7V2N - chains A and O of the 22 polymer chains in the assembly; structure by electron microscopy, 3.60 A resolution.

# Chain A
Molecule: 16s ribosomal RNA
Source organism: Thermus thermophilus HB8
Sequence (1522 nucleotides; each row starts with the number of its first residue):
     1 UUUGUUGGAGAGUUUGAUCCUGGCUCAGGGUGAACGCUGGCGGCGUGCCU
    51 AAGACAUGCAAGUCGUGCGGGCCGCGGGGUUUUACUCCGUGGUCAGCGGC
   101 GGACGGGUGAGUAACGCGUGGGUGACCUACCCGGAAGAGGGGGACAACCC
   151 GGGGAAACUCGGGCUAAUCCCCCAUGUGGACCCGCCCCUUGGGGUGUGUC
   201 CAAAGGGCUUUGCCCGCUUCCGGAUGGGCCCGCGUCCCAUCAGCUAGUUG
   251 GUGGGGUAAUGGCCCACCAAGGCGACGACGGGUAGCCGGUCUGAGAGGAU
   301 GGCCGGCCACAGGGGCACUGAGACACGGGCCCCACUCCUACGGGAGGCAG
   351 CAGUUAGGAAUCUUCCGCAAUGGGCGCAAGCCUGACGGAGCGACGCCGCU
   401 UGGAGGAAGAAGCCCUUCGGGGUGUAAACUCCUGAACCCGGGACGAAACC
   451 CCCGACGAGGGGACUGACGGUACCGGGGUAAUAGCGCCGGCCAACUCCGU
   501 GCCAGCAGCCGCGGUAAUACGGAGGGCGCGAGCGUUACCCGGAUUCACUG
   551 GGCGUAAAGGGCGUGUAGGCGGCCUGGGGCGUCCCAUGUGAAAGACCACG
   601 GCUCAACCGUGGGGGAGCGUGGGAUACGCUCAGGCUAGACGGUGGGAGAG
   651 GGUGGUGGAAUUCCCGGAGUAGCGGUGAAAUGCGCAGAUACCGGGAGGAA
   701 CGCCGAUGGCGAAGGCAGCCACCUGGUCCACCCGUGACGCUGAGGCGCGA
   751 AAGCGUGGGGAGCAAACCGGAUUAGAUACCCGGGUAGUCCACGCCCUAAA
   801 CGAUGCGCGCUAGGUCUCUGGGUCUCCUGGGGGCCGAAGCUAACGCGUUA
   851 AGCGCGCCGCCUGGGGAGUACGGCCGCAAGGCUGAAACUCAAAGGAAUUG
   901 ACGGGGGCCCGCACAAGCGGUGGAGCAUGUGGUUUAAUUCGAAGCAACGC
   951 GAAGAACCUUACCAGGCCUUGACAUGCUAGGGAACCCGGGUGAAAGCCUG
  1001 GGGUGCCCCGCGAGGGGAGCCCUAGCACAGGUGCUGCAUGGCCGUCGUCA
  1051 GCUCGUGCCGUGAGGUGUUGGGUUAAGUCCCGCAACGAGCGCAACCCCCG
  1101 CCGUUAGUUGCCAGCGGUUCGGCCGGGCACUCUAACGGGACUGCCCGCGA
  1151 AAGCGGGAGGAAGGAGGGGACGACGUCUGGUCAGCAUGGCCCUUACGGCC
  1201 UGGGCGACACACGUGCUACAAUGCCCACUACAAAGCGAUGCCACCCGGCA
  1251 ACGGGGAGCUAAUCGCAAAAAGGUGGGCCCAGUUCGGAUUGGGGUCUGCA
  1301 ACCCGACCCCAUGAAGCCGGAAUCGCUAGUAAUCGCGGAUCAGCCAUGCC
  1351 GCGGUGAAUACGUUCCCGGGCCUUGUACACACCGCCCGUCACGCCAUGGG
  1401 AGCGGGCUCUACCCGAAGUCGCCGGGAGCCUACGGGCAGGCGCCGAGGGU
  1451 AGGGCCCGUGACUGGGGCGAAGUCGUAACAAGGUAGCUGUACCGGAAGGU
  1501 GCGGCUGGAUCACCUCCUUUCU
Not modelled in the structure: 1-5, 773-778, 1380-1484, 1511-1522
Reported in the primary citation:
  - mutagenesis - A901G: decreased catalytic activity

# Chain O
Protein: 30S ribosomal protein S15
Source organism: Thermus thermophilus HB8
UniProt: Q5SJ76 (RS15_THET8); residues 1-89 here = UniProt positions 1-89
Sequence (89 residues; each row starts with the number of its first residue):
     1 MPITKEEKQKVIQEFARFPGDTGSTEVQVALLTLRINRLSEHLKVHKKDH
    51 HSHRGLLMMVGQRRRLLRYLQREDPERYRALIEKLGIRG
Not modelled in the structure: 1

# How chain A and chain O interact
Residue-residue contacts - 66 pairs, chain A then chain O:
  G563(A) with Arg54(O), hydrogen bond to the sugar
  U564(A) with Arg54(O), salt bridge to the phosphate; Met58(O), sugar contact
  G565(A) with Gly61(O), phosphate contact; Arg64(O), hydrogen bond to the phosphate; Arg65(O), salt bridge to the phosphate
  U566(A) with Arg64(O), salt bridge to the phosphate; Arg68(O), salt bridge to the phosphate
  C640(A) with Gln28(O), hydrogen bond to the sugar; Gln62(O), sugar contact
  G641(A) with Thr22(O), hydrogen bond to the sugar; Gln28(O), sugar contact; Leu31(O), phosphate contact
  G642(A) with Lys8(O), salt bridge to the phosphate; Thr22(O), sugar contact; Leu31(O), phosphate contact
  U643(A) with Lys5(O), hydrogen bond to the phosphate; Lys8(O), salt bridge to the phosphate; Gln9(O), phosphate contact
  G644(A) with Lys5(O), salt bridge to the phosphate
  G650(A) with His51(O), sugar contact; Ser52(O), base contact
  G651(A) with His42(O), hydrogen bond to the base; Asp49(O), hydrogen bond to the sugar; His51(O), sugar contact
  G652(A) with His46(O), hydrogen bond to the sugar; Lys48(O), sugar contact; Asp49(O), sugar contact
  U653(A) with His46(O), sugar contact
  A712(A) with Arg54(O), hydrogen bond to the base
  G714(A) with His51(O), hydrogen bond to the base
  C723(A) with Pro2(O), phosphate contact; His42(O), hydrogen bond to the sugar
  U724(A) with Pro2(O), phosphate contact; Arg38(O), salt bridge to the phosphate; Leu39(O), sugar contact; His42(O), sugar contact; Ser52(O), hydrogen bond to the sugar
  G725(A) with Arg35(O), salt bridge to the phosphate; Leu39(O), sugar contact; His51(O), sugar contact; Ser52(O), sugar contact; Gly55(O), sugar contact; Met59(O), phosphate contact
  G726(A) with Arg35(O), salt bridge to the phosphate; Met59(O), phosphate contact
  G734(A) with Phe18(O), phosphate contact; Asp21(O), hydrogen bond to the sugar; Thr22(O), sugar contact; Gly23(O), hydrogen bond to the sugar; Gln28(O), base contact
  U735(A) with Phe18(O), phosphate contact; Asp21(O), sugar contact; Gly23(O), sugar contact; Ser24(O), sugar contact; Thr25(O), sugar contact
  G736(A) with Tyr69(O), sugar contact
  A737(A) with Tyr69(O), hydrogen bond to the phosphate; Glu73(O), phosphate contact
  C738(A) with Leu66(O), sugar contact; Tyr69(O), sugar contact; Arg72(O), salt bridge to the phosphate
  G739(A) with Arg65(O), phosphate contact
  C748(A) with His50(O), phosphate contact
  G749(A) with His50(O), phosphate contact
  C792(A) with Lys48(O), salt bridge to the phosphate
Other interface residues (no listed pair), chain A (33 interface residues in all): A713, C733, C740, G747, A791
Other interface residues (no listed pair), chain O (39 interface residues in all): Ile12, Gly20, His53, Leu57

# In short
33 residues of chain A face 39 of chain O across their interface; the contacts include 15 hydrogen bonds and
12 salt bridges. Among the polar pairs are G651(A)-His42(O), A712(A)-Arg54(O) and G714(A)-His51(O). From the
paper: A901G of chain A reduces catalytic activity.
Here chain A is 16s ribosomal RNA and chain O is 30S ribosomal protein S15, both from Thermus thermophilus
HB8. Entry 7V2N (T.thermophilus 30S ribosome with KsgA, class K2) was determined by electron microscopy (same
publication as 7V2L, 7V2M, 7V2O, 7V2P and 7V2Q).
